Entry 5CP6 (X-ray diffraction, 2.60 A resolution); this record covers chains I and A of the 10 polymer chains in the assembly.

== Chain I ==
Molecule: 145-nt DNA strand
Sequence (145 nucleotides; each row starts with the number of its first residue; numbers below 1 keep their minus sign (DA-72 is residue -72)):
   -72 ATCAATATCC ACCTGCAGAT ACTACCAAAA GTGTATTTGG AAACTGCTCC ATCAAAAGGC
   -12 ATGTTCAGCT GAATCAGCTG AACATGCCTT TTGATGGAGC AGTTTCCAAA TACACTTTTG
    48 GTAGTATCTG CAGGTGGATA TTGAT
Bound ions: Ru ion near DG-15 (its only coordinating residue here)
Ligand contacts: RUH ((ethane6-5,8,9,10-tetrahydroanthracene)Ru(II)(ethylene-diamine)Cl): DA-16, DG-15, DG-14

== Chain A ==
Protein: Histone H3.2
Source organism: Xenopus laevis
UniProt: P84233 (H32_XENLA); residues 1-135 here correspond to UniProt positions 2-136 (UniProt number = residue number + 1)
Sequence (135 residues; row label = number of the first residue in the row):
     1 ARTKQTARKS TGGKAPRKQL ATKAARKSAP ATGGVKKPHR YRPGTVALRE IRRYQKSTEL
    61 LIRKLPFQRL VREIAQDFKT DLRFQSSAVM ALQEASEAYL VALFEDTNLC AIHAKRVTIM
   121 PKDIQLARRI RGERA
Disordered / not traced: 1-37, 134-135
Sequence notes: variant Ala102 (Gly103 in P84233)
Curated features (UniProtKB/Swiss-Prot):
  - modified residue: Arg2 (Asymmetric dimethylarginine), Thr3 (Phosphothreonine), Lys4 (Allysine), Gln5 (5-glutamyl dopamine), Thr6 (Phosphothreonine), Arg8 (Citrulline), Lys9 (N6,N6,N6-trimethyllysine), Ser10 (ADP-ribosylserine), Thr11 (Phosphothreonine), Lys14 (N6-(2-hydroxyisobutyryl)lysine), Arg17 (Asymmetric dimethylarginine), Lys18 (N6-(2-hydroxyisobutyryl)lysine), Lys23 (N6-(2-hydroxyisobutyryl)lysine), Arg26 (Citrulline), Lys27 (N6,N6,N6-trimethyllysine), Ser28 (ADP-ribosylserine), Lys36 (N6,N6,N6-trimethyllysine), Lys37 (N6-methyllysine), Tyr41 (Phosphotyrosine), Lys56 (N6,N6,N6-trimethyllysine) and 8 more in UniProt
  - lipidation: Cys110 (S-palmitoyl cysteine)

== Chain I / chain A interface ==
Contacting residue pairs (30):
  DC-23(I) with Arg83(A), phosphate contact; Phe84(A), sugar contact; Gln85(A), phosphate contact; Ser86(A), hydrogen bond to the phosphate
  DA-22(I) with Arg72(A), salt bridge to the phosphate; Arg83(A), hydrogen bond to the sugar; Phe84(A), hydrogen bond to the phosphate
  DG-14(I) with Arg63(A), phosphate contact
  DC-13(I) with Arg63(A), phosphate contact
  DT-8(I) with Arg40(A), base contact
  DA-6(I) with Arg42(A), phosphate contact; Pro43(A), phosphate contact
  DG-5(I) with Arg42(A), salt bridge to the phosphate; Pro43(A), sugar contact
  DC-4(I) with Val117(A), phosphate contact; Thr118(A), hydrogen bond to the phosphate
  DT-3(I) with Arg116(A), phosphate contact; Val117(A), hydrogen bond to the phosphate; Thr118(A), hydrogen bond to the phosphate
  DG-2(I) with Arg116(A), phosphate contact; Met120(A), phosphate contact
  DT69(I) with Tyr41(A), phosphate contact; Thr45(A), phosphate contact
  DG70(I) with His39(A), sugar contact; Arg40(A), sugar contact; Tyr41(A), phosphate contact; Arg42(A), hydrogen bond to the phosphate; Thr45(A), hydrogen bond to the phosphate
  DA71(I) with Arg40(A), phosphate contact; Arg42(A), salt bridge to the phosphate
Other interface residues (no listed pair), chain A (17 interface residues in all): Leu82

== Overview ==
13 residues of chain I and 17 residues of chain A are in contact, with 8 hydrogen bonds and 3 salt bridges.
Polar pairs include DA-22(I)-Arg83(A), DC-23(I)-Ser86(A) and DA-22(I)-Phe84(A). Bound to chain I: compound
RUH.
Here chain I is a 145-nt DNA strand and chain A is Histone H3.2 (Xenopus laevis). Entry 5CP6 (Nucleosome Core
Particle with Adducts from the Anticancer Compound,
[(eta6-5,8,9,10-tetrahydroanthracene)Ru(ethylenediamine)Cl][PF6]) was determined by X-ray diffraction.
